PDB entry 7VAK | electron microscopy, 4.70 A resolution (low resolution: residue-level contacts below are approximate; hydrogen-bond / salt-bridge calls are withheld) | chains C and G of the 12 polymer chains in the assembly

[Chain C]
Protein: V-type ATP synthase alpha chain
Organism: Thermus thermophilus HB8
Notes: EC 7.1.2.2
UniProtKB: Q56403 (VATA_THET8); residue numbers follow UniProt; this construct covers 1-578
Chain sequence (578 residues; row label = number of the first residue in the row):
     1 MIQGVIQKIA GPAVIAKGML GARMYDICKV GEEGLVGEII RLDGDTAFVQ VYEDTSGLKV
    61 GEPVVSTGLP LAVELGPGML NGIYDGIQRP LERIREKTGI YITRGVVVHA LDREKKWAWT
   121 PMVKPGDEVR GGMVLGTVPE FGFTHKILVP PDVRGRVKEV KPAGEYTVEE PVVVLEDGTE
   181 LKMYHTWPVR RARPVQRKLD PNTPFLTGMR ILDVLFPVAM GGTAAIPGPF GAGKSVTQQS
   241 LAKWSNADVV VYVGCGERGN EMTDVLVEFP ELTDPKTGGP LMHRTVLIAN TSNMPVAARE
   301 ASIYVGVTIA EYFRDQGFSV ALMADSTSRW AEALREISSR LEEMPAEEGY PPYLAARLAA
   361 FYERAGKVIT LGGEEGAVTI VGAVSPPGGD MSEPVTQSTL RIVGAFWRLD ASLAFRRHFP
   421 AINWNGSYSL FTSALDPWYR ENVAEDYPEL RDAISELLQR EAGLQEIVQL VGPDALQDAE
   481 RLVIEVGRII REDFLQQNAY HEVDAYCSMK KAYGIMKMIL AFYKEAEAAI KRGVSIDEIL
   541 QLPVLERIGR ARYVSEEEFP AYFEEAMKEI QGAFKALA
Sequence notes: conflict A232 (Ser in Q56403), S235 (Thr in Q56403)

[Chain G]
Protein: V-type ATP synthase subunit D
Organism: Thermus thermophilus HB8
UniProtKB: O87880 (VATD_THET8); residue numbers follow UniProt; this construct covers 1-223
Chain sequence (223 residues; row label = number of the first residue in the row):
     1 MSQVSPTRMN LLQRRGQLRL AQKGVDLLKK KRDALVAEFF GLVREAMEAR KALDQAAKEA
    61 YAALLLAQAF DGPEVVAGAA LGVPPLEGVE AEVENVWGSK VPRLKATFPD GALLSPVGTP
   121 AYTLEASRAF RRYAEALIRV ANTETRLKKI GEEIKKTTRR VNALEQVVIP GIRAQIRFIQ
   181 QVLEQRERED TFRLKRIKGK IEAREAEEEG GRPNPQVEIG AGL
Disordered / not traced: 1-3, 210-223

[How chain C and chain G interact]
Pairs across the interface (10; chain C residue first):
  E342(C) - R196(G)
  E343(C) - R196(G)
  M344(C) - R193(G)
  M344(C) - R196(G)
  M344(C) - I197(G)
  P345(C) - R193(G)
  E347(C) - E189(G)
  E348(C) - Q185(G)
  E348(C) - E189(G)
  D390(C) - F178(G)
Also at the interface, not in a pair above, chain C (8 interface residues in all): L470
Also at the interface, not in a pair above, chain G (8 interface residues in all): R159, K200

[Overview]
The chain C/chain G interface involves 8 residues from each chain.
Chain C is V-type ATP synthase alpha chain and chain G is V-type ATP synthase subunit D, both from Thermus
thermophilus HB8; the structure, Nucleotide-free V1EG domain of V/A-ATPase from Thermus thermophilus, state2,
was determined by electron microscopy, deposited together with 7VAI, 7VAJ, 7VAL, 7VAM, 7VAN, 7VAO and 11
further entries.
